6W24 - chains B and C of the 7 polymer chains in the assembly; structure by electron microscopy, 3.40 A resolution.

[Chain B (and C)]
Molecule: ATP-dependent Clp protease ATP-binding subunit ClpA
From: Escherichia coli (strain K12)
Notes: chain C of this document is another copy of the same molecule, construct and numbering; everything in this record applies to it too
UniProt: P0ABH9 (CLPA_ECOLI); residues 1-758 here = UniProt positions 1-758
Chain sequence (758 residues; row label = number of the first residue in the row):
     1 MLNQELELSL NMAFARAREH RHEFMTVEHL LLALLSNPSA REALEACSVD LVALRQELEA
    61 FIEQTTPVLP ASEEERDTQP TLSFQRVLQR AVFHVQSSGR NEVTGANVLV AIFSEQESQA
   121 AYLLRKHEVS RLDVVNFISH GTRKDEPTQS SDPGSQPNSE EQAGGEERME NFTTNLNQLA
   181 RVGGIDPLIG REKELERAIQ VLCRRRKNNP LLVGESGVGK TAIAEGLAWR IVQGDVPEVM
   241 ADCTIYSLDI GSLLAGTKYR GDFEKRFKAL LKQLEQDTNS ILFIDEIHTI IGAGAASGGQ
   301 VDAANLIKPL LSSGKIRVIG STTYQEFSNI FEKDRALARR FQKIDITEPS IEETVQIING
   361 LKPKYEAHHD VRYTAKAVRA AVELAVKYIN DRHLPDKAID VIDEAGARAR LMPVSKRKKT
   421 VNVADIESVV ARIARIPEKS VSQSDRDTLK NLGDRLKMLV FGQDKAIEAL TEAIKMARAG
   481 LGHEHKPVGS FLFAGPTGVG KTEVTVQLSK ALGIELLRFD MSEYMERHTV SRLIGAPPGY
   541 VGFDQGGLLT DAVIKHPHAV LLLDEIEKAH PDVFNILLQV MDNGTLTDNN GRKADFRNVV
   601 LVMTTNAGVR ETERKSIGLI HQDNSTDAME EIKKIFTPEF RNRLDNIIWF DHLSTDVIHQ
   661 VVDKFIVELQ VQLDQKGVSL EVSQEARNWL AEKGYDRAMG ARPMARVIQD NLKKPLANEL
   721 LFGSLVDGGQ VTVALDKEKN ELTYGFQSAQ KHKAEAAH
Not modelled in the structure: 1-168, 747-758
Residues lining bound ligands:
  - ADP (adenosine-5'-diphosphate): Leu459, Val460, Phe461, Gln463, Thr497, Gly498, Val499, Gly500, Lys501, Thr502, Glu503, Leu653, Val661, Lys664, Phe665, Arg702
  - ATP (adenosine-5'-triphosphate), molecule 1: Asp186, Pro187, Leu188, Ile189, Ser216, Val218, Gly219, Lys220, Thr221, Ala222, Ile223, Glu286, Thr323, Ile357, Leu361, Tyr365, Pro395, Ile399
  - ATP, molecule 2: Arg206, Ala336, Arg339, Arg340
  - ATP, molecule 3: Asp582, Glu639, Arg643
Curated features (UniProtKB/Swiss-Prot):
  - binding site (ATP): Gly214 to Thr221, Gly495 to Thr502

[Interface between chain B and chain C]
Contacting residue pairs - 143 pairs, chain B then chain C:
  Glu196(B) - Leu411(C)
  Arg197(B) - Arg432(C)  hydrogen bond (side chain-backbone)
  Arg197(B) - Ile433(C)
  Ile199(B) - Leu411(C)  hydrophobic
  Gln200(B) - Glu404(C)
  Gln200(B) - Ala407(C)
  Gln200(B) - Arg408(C)
  Gln200(B) - Arg432(C)  hydrogen bond
  Val201(B) - Glu404(C)
  Cys203(B) - His369(C)
  Arg204(B) - His369(C)
  Arg204(B) - Asp400(C)  salt bridge
  Arg204(B) - Asp403(C)  salt bridge
  Arg204(B) - Glu404(C)  salt bridge
  Arg204(B) - Ala407(C)
  Arg205(B) - Asp186(C)  salt bridge
  Arg205(B) - Lys364(C)
  Arg205(B) - Tyr365(C)  hydrogen bond
  Arg205(B) - His368(C)
  Arg205(B) - His369(C)
  Arg205(B) - Asp403(C)  hydrogen bond (backbone-side chain)
  Arg206(B) - Asp186(C)  salt bridge
  Arg206(B) - Tyr365(C)
  Arg206(B) - Asp403(C)  hydrogen bond (backbone-side chain)
  Lys207(B) - Asp396(C)  salt bridge
  Lys207(B) - Asp400(C)  salt bridge
  Glu215(B) - Lys555(C)  salt bridge
  Glu238(B) - Val414(C)
  Val239(B) - Leu411(C)  hydrophobic
  Tyr259(B) - Lys258(C)
  Arg260(B) - Thr257(C)  hydrogen bond
  Arg260(B) - Lys258(C)
  Arg260(B) - Phe263(C)
  Arg260(B) - Glu264(C)  salt bridge
  Arg260(B) - Ala293(C)
  Arg260(B) - Gly294(C)  hydrogen bond (side chain-backbone)
  Arg260(B) - Ala296(C)
  Gly261(B) - Leu254(C)
  Gly261(B) - Ala255(C)
  Lys265(B) - Ala255(C)
  Lys268(B) - Asp249(C)  salt bridge
  Lys268(B) - Gly251(C)
  Lys268(B) - Ser252(C)
  Gln300(B) - Thr289(C)
  Val301(B) - Leu254(C)  hydrophobic
  Asn305(B) - Glu286(C)
  Asn305(B) - Thr289(C)
  Leu306(B) - Gly251(C)
  Lys308(B) - Glu286(C)
  Lys308(B) - Glu326(C)  salt bridge
  Tyr324(B) - Lys555(C)
  Ser328(B) - Arg592(C)  hydrogen bond (backbone-side chain)
  Asn329(B) - Asp544(C)
  Glu332(B) - Arg592(C)  salt bridge
  Lys333(B) - Asn590(C)  hydrogen bond
  Lys333(B) - Arg592(C)
  Arg335(B) - Ser216(C)
  Arg335(B) - Asp391(C)  salt bridge
  Ala336(B) - Ser216(C)
  Ala338(B) - Arg392(C)
  Arg339(B) - Ser216(C)
  Arg339(B) - Gly217(C)
  Arg339(B) - Arg392(C)
  Arg339(B) - Asp396(C)  salt bridge
  Phe341(B) - Arg392(C)  hydrogen bond (backbone-side chain)
  Gln342(B) - Arg392(C)  hydrogen bond
  Gln342(B) - Asp400(C)  hydrogen bond
  Lys343(B) - Arg435(C)
  Asp345(B) - Arg435(C)  salt bridge
  Lys439(B) - Lys676(C)
  Arg446(B) - Leu721(C)
  Arg446(B) - Phe722(C)
  Lys450(B) - Phe722(C)
  Glu472(B) - Lys714(C)
  Glu472(B) - Asn718(C)  hydrogen bond
  Lys475(B) - Asn718(C)  hydrogen bond
  Lys475(B) - Leu721(C)
  Lys475(B) - Phe722(C)
  Met476(B) - Gln709(C)
  Met476(B) - Lys713(C)
  Met476(B) - Lys714(C)
  Ala479(B) - Lys676(C)
  Ala479(B) - Leu720(C)  hydrophobic
  Ala479(B) - Leu721(C)  hydrophobic
  Gly480(B) - Gln672(C)
  Leu481(B) - Leu669(C)  hydrophobic
  Leu481(B) - Gln672(C)
  Leu481(B) - Leu673(C)  hydrophobic
  Leu481(B) - Lys713(C)  hydrogen bond (backbone-side chain)
  Leu481(B) - Leu716(C)  hydrophobic
  Leu481(B) - Ala717(C)
  Gly482(B) - Gln672(C)  hydrogen bond (backbone-side chain)
  His483(B) - Gln709(C)
  Lys486(B) - Arg702(C)
  Arg527(B) - Met525(C)  hydrogen bond (side chain-backbone)
  Arg527(B) - Glu526(C)  salt bridge
  His528(B) - Glu526(C)
  Ile534(B) - Glu523(C)
  Pro537(B) - His528(C)
  Pro537(B) - Thr529(C)
  Pro538(B) - Ser531(C)
  Pro538(B) - Arg532(C)
  Pro538(B) - Ala536(C)
  Pro538(B) - Gly542(C)
  Gly539(B) - Ala536(C)
  Gly539(B) - Tyr540(C)
  Gly539(B) - Val541(C)
  Gly539(B) - Gly542(C)
  Tyr540(B) - His528(C)
  Tyr540(B) - Val541(C)
  Phe543(B) - Val541(C)  hydrophobic
  Phe543(B) - Gln545(C)
  Asp572(B) - Met525(C)
  Asn575(B) - Ser522(C)  hydrogen bond (backbone-side chain)
  Asn575(B) - Met525(C)
  Ile576(B) - Ser522(C)
  Ile576(B) - Met525(C)  hydrophobic
  Leu578(B) - Glu565(C)
  Gln579(B) - Asp520(C)
  Gln579(B) - Ser522(C)  hydrogen bond
  Gln579(B) - Glu523(C)  hydrogen bond
  Asp582(B) - Arg702(C)  salt bridge
  Asn583(B) - Arg518(C)  hydrogen bond
  Leu586(B) - Glu523(C)
  Thr587(B) - Glu523(C)  hydrogen bond
  Thr587(B) - Arg532(C)  hydrogen bond (backbone-side chain)
  Asp588(B) - Arg532(C)  hydrogen bond (backbone-side chain)
  Asn589(B) - Arg532(C)
  Gly591(B) - Leu548(C)
  Pro638(B) - Arg610(C)
  Pro638(B) - Met699(C)
  Glu639(B) - Thr497(C)
  Glu639(B) - Lys568(C)  salt bridge
  Glu639(B) - Asn606(C)
  Arg641(B) - Met699(C)
  Asn642(B) - Thr497(C)
  Asn642(B) - Met699(C)  hydrogen bond (side chain-backbone)
  Asn642(B) - Arg702(C)
  Asn642(B) - Pro703(C)
  Asn642(B) - Arg706(C)  hydrogen bond (backbone-side chain)
  Arg643(B) - Arg702(C)
  Leu644(B) - Arg706(C)
  Asp645(B) - Arg706(C)
Also at the interface, not in a pair above, chain B (84 interface residues in all): Asp262, Glu264, Ser297, Gly298, Arg340, Glu438, Leu449, Val530, Val573
Also at the interface, not in a pair above, chain C (85 interface residues in all): Tyr259, Gly261, His288, Gly292, Ala295, Ile330, Gly498, Val726

[Overview]
Chain B and chain C form an interface of 84 and 85 residues respectively; the contacts include 26 hydrogen
bonds and 18 salt bridges. Polar pairs include Arg204(B)-Asp400(C), Arg204(B)-Asp403(C) and
Arg204(B)-Glu404(C). Ligands of chain B: 3 copies of ATP and ADP.
Chain B and chain C are both ATP-dependent Clp protease ATP-binding subunit ClpA (Escherichia coli (strain
K12)); the structure, ClpA Engaged2 State bound to RepA-GFP (Focused Classification), was determined by
electron microscopy together with 6UQE, 6UQO, 6W1Z, 6W20, 6W21, 6W22 and 6W23 from the same study.
